PDB entry 6C5J | X-ray diffraction, 2.29 A resolution | chains H and L

Chain H:
Molecule: IgG1 Fab Heavy Chain
Organism: Mus musculus
Reference sequence: Q99LC4 (Q99LC4_MOUSE); residues 101-213 here correspond to UniProt positions 127-239 (UniProt number = residue number + 26)
Chain sequence (218 residues; row label = number of the first residue in the row; a row labelled like 82A-82C holds insertion residues (82A, then the next letters in order)):
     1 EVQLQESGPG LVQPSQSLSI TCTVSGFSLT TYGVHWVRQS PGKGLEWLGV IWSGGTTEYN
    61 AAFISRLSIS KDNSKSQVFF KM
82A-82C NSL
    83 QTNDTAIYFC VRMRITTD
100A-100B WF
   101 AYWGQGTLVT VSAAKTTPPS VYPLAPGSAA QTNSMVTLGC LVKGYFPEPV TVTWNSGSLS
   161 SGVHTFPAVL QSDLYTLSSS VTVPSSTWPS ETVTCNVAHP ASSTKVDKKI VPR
Disulfide bonds: Cys22-Cys92, Cys140-Cys195
Covalent attachments: N-acetylglucosamine (NAG) linked to Asn85

Chain L:
Molecule: IgG1 Fab Light Chain (Kappa)
Organism: Mus musculus
Reference sequence: A0A0F7R5U8 (A0A0F7R5U8_MOUSE); residues 97-214 here correspond to UniProt positions 122-239 (UniProt number = residue number + 25)
Chain sequence (219 residues; row label = number of the first residue in the row; a row labelled like 27A-27E holds insertion residues (27A, then the next letters in order)):
     1 DVLMTQTPLS LPVSLGDQAS ISCRSSQ
27A-27E TIVHK
    28 NGNTYLEWYL QKPGQSPKLL IYKVSNRFSG VPDRFSGSGS GTDFTLKISR VEAADLGVYY
    88 CFQGSHVPYT FGGGTKLEIK RADAAPTVSI FPPSSEQLTS GGASVVCFLN NFYPKDINVK
   148 WKIDGSERQN GVLNSWTDQD SKDSTYSMSS TLTLTKDEYE RHNSYTCEAT HKTSTSPIVK
   208 SFNRNEC
Unresolved in the structure: 213-214
Disulfide bonds: Cys23-Cys88, Cys134-Cys194

Chain H / chain L interface:
Contacting residue pairs (88; chain H residue first):
  His35(H) with Tyr96(L)
  Val37(H) with Phe98(L), hydrophobic
  Gln39(H) with Gln38(L), hydrogen bond; Tyr87(L), hydrogen bond
  Leu45(H) with Tyr87(L), hydrophobic; Phe98(L)
  Trp47(H) with Val94(L), hydrophobic; Pro95(L), hydrophobic; Tyr96(L); Phe98(L)
  Trp52(H) with Tyr96(L)
  Glu58(H) with Val94(L)
  Asn60(H) with Pro95(L)
  Phe91(H) with Ser43(L)
  Met95(H) with Glu34(L); Tyr36(L); Phe89(L), hydrophobic; Phe98(L), hydrophobic
  Arg96(H) with His27D(L), hydrogen bond; Tyr32(L); Glu34(L), hydrogen bond (backbone-side chain); Gly91(L); Tyr96(L), hydrogen bond
  Ile97(H) with Tyr32(L); Glu34(L), hydrogen bond (backbone-side chain); Leu46(L), hydrophobic; Tyr49(L), hydrophobic; Lys50(L)
  Thr98(H) with Asn30(L); Tyr32(L), hydrogen bond; Tyr49(L); Lys50(L)
  Trp100A(H) with Phe55(L)
  Ala101(H) with Leu46(L), hydrophobic; Phe55(L)
  Trp103(H) with Tyr36(L); Pro44(L)
  Gly104(H) with Ser43(L), hydrogen bond (backbone-side chain)
  Gln105(H) with Ser43(L)
  Tyr122(H) with Ser121(L); Glu123(L); Gln124(L)
  Pro123(H) with Ser121(L); Glu123(L)
  Leu124(H) with Phe118(L); Phe135(L), hydrophobic
  Ala125(H) with Phe118(L)
  Pro126(H) with Ile117(L); Phe118(L), hydrophobic
  Ala129(H) with Ser116(L); Ile117(L), hydrogen bond (backbone-backbone); Lys207(L); Ser208(L)
  Ala130(H) with Ser116(L), hydrogen bond (backbone-side chain); Phe118(L), hydrophobic
  Gln131(H) with Lys207(L), hydrogen bond (backbone-side chain)
  Thr132(H) with Thr114(L); Val115(L); Lys207(L), hydrogen bond
  Thr137(H) with Ser116(L); Phe118(L); Phe135(L); Asn137(L), hydrogen bond
  Leu141(H) with Ser131(L)
  Lys143(H) with Gln124(L); Ser131(L)
  Ser161(H) with Lys169(L)
  His164(H) with Asn137(L); Asn138(L); Thr164(L); Asp167(L), salt bridge; Ser174(L), hydrogen bond
  Thr165(H) with Thr164(L)
  Phe166(H) with Phe135(L), hydrophobic; Ser162(L); Thr164(L); Ser174(L); Met175(L); Ser176(L)
  Pro167(H) with Ser162(L), hydrogen bond (backbone-side chain); Trp163(L)
  Gln171(H) with Leu160(L); Thr180(L)
  Ser178(H) with Ser176(L)
  Ser179(H) with Phe135(L)
  Ser180(H) with Phe135(L); Asn137(L)
  Arg213(H) with Pro120(L), hydrogen bond (side chain-backbone)
Also at the interface, not in a pair above, chain H (49 interface residues in all): Glu46, Tyr59, Ser128, Leu138, Gly139, Val163, Val169, Thr182, Lys208
Also at the interface, not in a pair above, chain L (47 interface residues in all): Pro119, Ser127, Val133

Summary:
Chain H and chain L form an interface of 49 and 47 residues respectively; the contacts include 16 hydrogen
bonds and 1 salt bridge. Polar contacts include His164(H)-Asp167(L), Gln39(H)-Gln38(L) and Gln39(H)-Tyr87(L).
N-acetylglucosamine is covalently linked to Asn85(H).
Here chain H is IgG1 Fab Heavy Chain and chain L is IgG1 Fab Light Chain (Kappa), both from Mus musculus.
Entry 6C5J (S25-23 Fab in complex with Chlamydiaceae LPS (Crystal form 1)) was determined by X-ray diffraction
together with 6C5H, 6C5I and 6C5K from the same study.
